PDB entry 8K3O | electron microscopy, 3.88 A resolution | chains Q and A of the 22 polymer chains in the assembly

Chain Q:
Name: 30S ribosomal protein S17
Source organism: Escherichia coli K-12
UniProt: P0AG63 (RS17_ECOLI); residues 1-84 here = UniProt positions 1-84
Amino-acid sequence (84 residues; numbered 1 to 84; the number before each row is that of its first residue):
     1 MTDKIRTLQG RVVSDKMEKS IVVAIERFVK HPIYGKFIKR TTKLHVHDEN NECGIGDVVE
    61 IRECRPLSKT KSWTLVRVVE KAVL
Disordered / not traced: 1-3, 84

Chain A:
Molecule: 16S rRNA
Source organism: Escherichia coli K-12
Sequence (1554 nucleotides; each row starts with the number of its first residue):
     1 AAAUUGAAGA GUUUGAUCAU GGCUCAGAUU GAACGCUGGC GGCAGGCCUA ACACAUGCAA
    61 GUCGAACGGU AACAGGAAGA AGCUUGCUUC UUUGCUGACG AGUGGCGGAC GGGUGAGUAA
   121 UGUCUGGGAA ACUGCCUGAU GGAGGGGGAU AACUACUGGA AACGGUAGCU AAUACCGCAU
   181 AACGUCGCAA GACCAAAGAG GGGGACCUUC GGGCCUCUUG CCAUCGGAUG UGCCCAGAUG
   241 GGAUUAGCUA GUAGGUGGGG UAACGGCUCA CCUAGGCGAC GAUCCCUAGC UGGUCUGAGA
   301 GGAUGACCAG CCACACUGGA ACUGAGACAC GGUCCAGACU CCUACGGGAG GCAGCAGUGG
   361 GGAAUAUUGC ACAAUGGGCG CAAGCCUGAU GCAGCCAUGC CGCGUGUAUG AAGAAGGCCU
   421 UCGGGUUGUA AAGUACUUUC AGCGGGGAGG AAGGGAGUAA AGUUAAUACC UUUGCUCAUU
   481 GACGUUACCC GCAGAAGAAG CACCGGCUAA CUCCGUGCCA GCAGCCGCGG UAAUACGGAG
   541 GGUGCAAGCG UUAAUCGGAA UUACUGGGCG UAAAGCGCAC GCAGGCGGUU UGUUAAGUCA
   601 GAUGUGAAAU CCCCGGGCUC AACCUGGGAA CUGCAUCUGA UACUGGCAAG CUUGAGUCUC
   661 GUAGAGGGGG GUAGAAUUCC AGGUGUAGCG GUGAAAUGCG UAGAGAUCUG GAGGAAUACC
   721 GGUGGCGAAG GCGGCCCCCU GGACGAAGAC UGACGCUCAG GUGCGAAAGC GUGGGGAGCA
   781 AACAGGAUUA GAUACCCUGG UAGUCCACGC CGUAAACGAU GUCGACUUGG AGGUUGUGCC
   841 CUUGAGGCGU GGCUUCCGGA GCUAACGCGU UAAGUCGACC GCCUGGGGAG UACGGCCGCA
   901 AGGUUAAAAC UCAAAUGAAU UGACGGGGGC CCGCACAAGC GGUGGAGCAU GUGGUUUAAU
   961 UCGAUGCAAC GCGAAGAACC UUACCUGGUC UUGACAUCCA CGGAAGUUUU CAGAGAUGAG
  1021 AAUGUGCCUU CGGGAACCGU GAGACAGGUG CUGCAUGGCU GUCGUCAGCU CGUGUUGUGA
  1081 AAUGUUGGGU UAAGUCCCGC AACGAGCGCA ACCCUUAUCC UUUGUUGCCA GCGGUCCGGC
  1141 CGGGAACUCA AAGGAGACUG CCAGUGAUAA ACUGGAGGAA GGUGGGGAUG ACGUCAAGUC
  1201 AUCAUGGCCC UUACGACCAG GGCUACACAC GUGCUACAAU GGCGCAUACA AAGAGAAGCG
  1261 ACCUCGCGAG AGCAAGCGGA CCUCAUAAAG UGCGUCGUAG UCCGGAUUGG AGUCUGCAAC
  1321 UCGACUCCAU GAAGUCGGAA UCGCUAGUAA UCGUGGAUCA GAAUGCCACG GUGAAUACGU
  1381 UCCCGGGCCU UGUACACACC GCCCGUCACA CCAUGGGAGU GGGUUGCAAA AGAAGUAGGU
  1441 AGCUUAACCU UCGGGAGGGC GCUUACCACU UUGUGAUUCA UGACUGGGGU GAAGUCGUAA
  1501 CAAGGUAACC GUAGGGGAAC CUGCGGUUGG AUCACCUCCU UACCUUAAAG AAGC
Disordered / not traced: 1391-1503, 1540-1554

How chain Q and chain A interact:
Contacting residue pairs (50):
  Arg6(Q) - A635(A)  hydrogen bond to the phosphate
  Arg6(Q) - U636(A)  salt bridge to the phosphate
  Ser14(Q) - G276(A)  phosphate contact
  Lys16(Q) - G275(A)  salt bridge to the phosphate
  Met17(Q) - G275(A)  phosphate contact
  Met17(Q) - G276(A)  phosphate contact
  Glu18(Q) - G254(A)  hydrogen bond to the sugar
  Glu18(Q) - G255(A)  sugar contact
  Glu18(Q) - U273(A)  hydrogen bond to the sugar
  Val22(Q) - C277(A)  phosphate contact
  Arg27(Q) - G237(A)  sugar contact
  Phe28(Q) - G597(A)  sugar contact
  Ile33(Q) - G301(A)  phosphate contact
  Ile33(Q) - C564(A)  base contact
  Tyr34(Q) - C564(A)  sugar contact
  Lys36(Q) - G585(A)  phosphate contact
  Lys36(Q) - C586(A)  salt bridge to the phosphate
  Lys39(Q) - G585(A)  phosphate contact
  Arg40(Q) - C280(A)  hydrogen bond to the sugar
  Arg40(Q) - G281(A)  salt bridge to the phosphate
  Thr41(Q) - C280(A)  hydrogen bond to the base
  Thr42(Q) - G237(A)  phosphate contact
  Lys43(Q) - C277(A)  phosphate contact
  Lys43(Q) - G278(A)  salt bridge to the phosphate
  Leu44(Q) - A236(A)  phosphate contact
  His45(Q) - G276(A)  hydrogen bond to the phosphate
  His45(Q) - C277(A)  salt bridge to the phosphate
  Glu63(Q) - G127(A)  base contact
  Glu63(Q) - C235(A)  sugar contact
  Arg65(Q) - A129(A)  phosphate contact
  Arg65(Q) - A130(A)  hydrogen bond to the sugar
  Arg65(Q) - C264(A)  sugar contact
  Pro66(Q) - C234(A)  sugar contact
  Pro66(Q) - C264(A)  hydrogen bond to the sugar
  Pro66(Q) - G265(A)  sugar contact
  Leu67(Q) - G265(A)  phosphate contact
  Leu67(Q) - G266(A)  phosphate contact
  Ser68(Q) - G254(A)  hydrogen bond to the phosphate
  Ser68(Q) - G265(A)  hydrogen bond to the sugar
  Lys69(Q) - U252(A)  salt bridge to the phosphate
  Lys69(Q) - A253(A)  salt bridge to the phosphate
  Lys69(Q) - G254(A)  phosphate contact
  Lys69(Q) - G265(A)  sugar contact
  Lys69(Q) - G266(A)  sugar contact
  Lys69(Q) - C267(A)  phosphate contact
  Thr70(Q) - G254(A)  phosphate contact
  Lys71(Q) - G254(A)  hydrogen bond to the phosphate
  Lys71(Q) - G255(A)  salt bridge to the phosphate
  Ser72(Q) - C234(A)  hydrogen bond to the sugar
  Trp73(Q) - C235(A)  hydrogen bond to the sugar
Also at the interface, not in a pair above, chain Q (30 interface residues in all): Lys19, Phe37
Also at the interface, not in a pair above, chain A (33 interface residues in all): G128, U256, A596, U598

In short:
30 residues of chain Q and 33 residues of chain A are in contact; the contacts include 13 hydrogen bonds and 9
salt bridges. Polar pairs include Thr41(Q)-C280(A), Glu18(Q)-G254(A) and Glu18(Q)-U273(A).
Chain Q is 30S ribosomal protein S17 and chain A is 16S rRNA, both from Escherichia coli K-12; the structure,
Cryo-EM structure of 30S ribosome with cleaved AP-mRNA bound complex I, was determined by electron microscopy,
deposited together with 8K4E.
